2AV8 - chains A and B; structure by X-ray diffraction, 2.46 A resolution.

# Chain A (and B)
Protein: Ribonucleotide reductase R2
From: Escherichia coli
Notes: EC 1.17.4.1; chain B of this document is another copy of the same molecule, construct and numbering; everything in this record applies to it too
UniProtKB: P69924 (RIR2_ECOLI); residues 1-340 here = UniProt positions 1-340
Amino-acid sequence (340 residues; numbered 1 to 340; the number before each row is that of its first residue):
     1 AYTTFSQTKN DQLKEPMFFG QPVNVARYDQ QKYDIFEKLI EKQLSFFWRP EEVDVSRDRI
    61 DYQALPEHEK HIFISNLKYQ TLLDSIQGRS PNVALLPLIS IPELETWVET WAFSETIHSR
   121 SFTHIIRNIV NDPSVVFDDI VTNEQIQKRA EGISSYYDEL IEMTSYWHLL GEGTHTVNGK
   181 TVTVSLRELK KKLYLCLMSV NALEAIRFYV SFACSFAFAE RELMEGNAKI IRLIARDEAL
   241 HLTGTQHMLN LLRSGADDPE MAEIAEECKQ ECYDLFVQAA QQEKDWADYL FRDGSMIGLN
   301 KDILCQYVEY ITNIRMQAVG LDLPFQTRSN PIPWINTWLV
Construct notes: engineered mutation Phe-122 (Tyr in P69924)
Bound ions: Fe2+: Glu-69 (shared with Glu-69(B) of chain B); mu-oxo-diiron Fe: Asp-84, Glu-115, His-118, Glu-204, Glu-238, His-241
Residues lining bound ligands: mu-oxo-diiron (FEO): Asp-84, Gln-87, Trp-111, Glu-115, His-118, Glu-204, Phe-208, Ile-234, Glu-238, His-241

# Interface between chain A and chain B
Residue-residue contacts (128):
  Tyr-2(A) / Arg-89(B)
  Tyr-2(A) / Val-93(B)
  Thr-3(A) / Asp-158(B)  hydrogen bond
  Thr-4(A) / Ile-86(B)
  Thr-4(A) / Arg-89(B)  hydrogen bond (backbone-side chain)
  Thr-4(A) / Ser-90(B)
  Thr-4(A) / Ser-154(B)
  Thr-4(A) / Tyr-157(B)
  Thr-4(A) / Asp-158(B)  hydrogen bond (backbone-side chain)
  Thr-4(A) / Ile-161(B)
  Phe-5(A) / Leu-82(B)  hydrophobic
  Phe-5(A) / Ile-86(B)  hydrophobic
  Phe-5(A) / Gln-147(B)
  Ser-6(A) / Val-141(B)
  Gln-7(A) / Val-141(B)
  Gln-7(A) / Gln-147(B)
  Gln-7(A) / Glu-151(B)
  Lys-9(A) / Asp-138(B)
  Val-23(A) / Arg-89(B)  hydrogen bond (backbone-side chain)
  Asn-24(A) / Ser-85(B)
  Asn-24(A) / Arg-89(B)  hydrogen bond (backbone-side chain)
  Asn-24(A) / Val-141(B)
  Val-25(A) / Phe-137(B)  hydrophobic
  Val-25(A) / Ile-140(B)  hydrophobic
  Val-25(A) / Val-141(B)  hydrophobic
  Ala-26(A) / Ser-85(B)  hydrogen bond (backbone-side chain)
  Ala-26(A) / Ser-119(B)
  Arg-27(A) / Thr-123(B)
  Arg-27(A) / Ser-134(B)  hydrogen bond
  Arg-27(A) / Phe-137(B)
  Tyr-28(A) / Ser-119(B)
  Tyr-28(A) / Arg-120(B)
  Tyr-28(A) / Thr-123(B)  hydrogen bond (backbone-side chain)
  Tyr-28(A) / Arg-127(B)
  Asp-29(A) / Thr-123(B)
  Asp-29(A) / Arg-127(B)  hydrogen bond (backbone-side chain)
  Asp-29(A) / Pro-133(B)
  Asp-29(A) / Phe-137(B)
  Glu-37(A) / Arg-120(B)  salt bridge
  Ile-40(A) / Arg-120(B)
  Glu-41(A) / Arg-49(B)  hydrogen bond (backbone-side chain)
  Glu-41(A) / Arg-120(B)
  Leu-44(A) / Phe-47(B)
  Leu-44(A) / Arg-49(B)
  Leu-44(A) / Phe-113(B)  hydrophobic
  Leu-44(A) / Ile-117(B)  hydrophobic
  Leu-44(A) / Arg-120(B)
  Phe-47(A) / Leu-44(B)
  Phe-47(A) / Phe-47(B)  hydrophobic
  Arg-49(A) / Glu-41(B)  hydrogen bond (side chain-backbone)
  Arg-49(A) / Leu-44(B)
  Arg-49(A) / Ser-45(B)
  Leu-82(A) / Phe-5(B)  hydrophobic
  Ser-85(A) / Asn-24(B)
  Ser-85(A) / Val-25(B)
  Ser-85(A) / Ala-26(B)  hydrogen bond (side chain-backbone)
  Ile-86(A) / Phe-5(B)  hydrophobic
  Gly-88(A) / Glu-109(B)
  Arg-89(A) / Tyr-2(B)
  Arg-89(A) / Thr-4(B)  hydrogen bond (side chain-backbone)
  Arg-89(A) / Phe-5(B)
  Arg-89(A) / Val-23(B)  hydrogen bond (side chain-backbone)
  Arg-89(A) / Asn-24(B)  hydrogen bond (side chain-backbone)
  Arg-89(A) / Glu-105(B)  salt bridge
  Arg-89(A) / Glu-109(B)
  Ser-90(A) / Thr-4(B)
  Asn-92(A) / Asn-92(B)
  Asn-92(A) / Leu-96(B)
  Asn-92(A) / Glu-109(B)  hydrogen bond
  Val-93(A) / Tyr-2(B)  hydrophobic
  Leu-96(A) / Asn-92(B)
  Leu-96(A) / Val-93(B)  hydrophobic
  Pro-97(A) / Val-93(B)  hydrophobic
  Glu-105(A) / Arg-89(B)  salt bridge
  Glu-109(A) / Gly-88(B)
  Glu-109(A) / Arg-89(B)
  Glu-109(A) / Asn-92(B)  hydrogen bond
  Glu-109(A) / Thr-116(B)
  Phe-113(A) / Leu-44(B)  hydrophobic
  Phe-113(A) / Thr-110(B)
  Phe-113(A) / Phe-113(B)  hydrophobic
  Thr-116(A) / Glu-109(B)
  Ile-117(A) / Leu-44(B)  hydrophobic
  Ser-119(A) / Tyr-28(B)
  Arg-120(A) / Tyr-28(B)
  Arg-120(A) / Glu-37(B)  salt bridge
  Arg-120(A) / Ile-40(B)
  Arg-120(A) / Glu-41(B)
  Arg-120(A) / Leu-44(B)
  Thr-123(A) / Arg-27(B)
  Thr-123(A) / Tyr-28(B)  hydrogen bond (side chain-backbone)
  Thr-123(A) / Asp-29(B)
  Arg-127(A) / Tyr-28(B)
  Arg-127(A) / Asp-29(B)
  Pro-133(A) / Asp-29(B)
  Ser-134(A) / Arg-27(B)  hydrogen bond
  Phe-137(A) / Val-25(B)  hydrophobic
  Phe-137(A) / Arg-27(B)
  Phe-137(A) / Asp-29(B)
  Asp-138(A) / Lys-9(B)
  Val-141(A) / Gln-7(B)
  Val-141(A) / Lys-9(B)
  Val-141(A) / Asn-24(B)
  Val-141(A) / Val-25(B)  hydrophobic
  Thr-142(A) / Lys-9(B)
  Gln-147(A) / Phe-5(B)
  Gln-147(A) / Gln-7(B)
  Ser-154(A) / Thr-4(B)
  Ser-154(A) / Phe-5(B)
  Tyr-157(A) / Thr-4(B)
  Asp-158(A) / Thr-3(B)  hydrogen bond
  Asp-158(A) / Thr-4(B)  hydrogen bond
  Ile-161(A) / Thr-4(B)
  Ser-165(A) / Ser-165(B)
  Ser-165(A) / Leu-169(B)
  Tyr-166(A) / Leu-169(B)
  Leu-169(A) / Glu-162(B)
  Leu-169(A) / Ser-165(B)
  Leu-169(A) / Tyr-166(B)  hydrophobic
  Leu-170(A) / Val-177(B)  hydrophobic
  His-175(A) / Asn-178(B)
  Thr-176(A) / Thr-176(B)
  Thr-176(A) / Val-177(B)
  Thr-176(A) / Asn-178(B)  hydrogen bond (backbone-backbone)
  Val-177(A) / Leu-170(B)  hydrophobic
  Val-177(A) / Thr-176(B)
  Asn-178(A) / His-175(B)
  Asn-178(A) / Thr-176(B)  hydrogen bond (backbone-backbone)
Also at the interface, not in a pair above, chain A (70 interface residues in all): Thr-8, Gln-30, Ser-45, Glu-51, Thr-81, Glu-103, Thr-106, Thr-110, Ala-112, Ile-140, Glu-162, Gly-179
Also at the interface, not in a pair above, chain B (68 interface residues in all): Thr-8, Gln-30, Thr-81, Pro-97, Thr-106, Ala-112, Thr-142, Gly-179

# In short
The interface between chain A and chain B involves 70 residues on one side and 68 on the other; the contacts
include 23 hydrogen bonds and 4 salt bridges. Polar pairs include Glu-37(A)/Arg-120(B), Arg-89(A)/Glu-105(B)
and Thr-3(A)/Asp-158(B). Ligands of chain A: mu-oxo-diiron.
Chain A and chain B are both Ribonucleotide reductase R2 (Escherichia coli); the structure, Y122F mutant of
ribonucleotide reductase from escherichia coli, was determined by X-ray diffraction, deposited together with
1AV8.
